PDB entry 6OEA | X-ray diffraction, 2.10 A resolution | chains A and C of the 3 polymer chains in the assembly

[Chain A]
Name: Embryonic stem cell-specific 5-hydroxymethylcytosine-binding protein
Source organism: Homo sapiens
Notes: EC 3.4.-.-; fragment: SRAP domain
Reference sequence: Q96FZ2 (HMCES_HUMAN); numbering as in UniProt (aligned over 2-270)
Chain sequence (276 residues; numbered 2 to 277; the number before each row is that of its first residue):
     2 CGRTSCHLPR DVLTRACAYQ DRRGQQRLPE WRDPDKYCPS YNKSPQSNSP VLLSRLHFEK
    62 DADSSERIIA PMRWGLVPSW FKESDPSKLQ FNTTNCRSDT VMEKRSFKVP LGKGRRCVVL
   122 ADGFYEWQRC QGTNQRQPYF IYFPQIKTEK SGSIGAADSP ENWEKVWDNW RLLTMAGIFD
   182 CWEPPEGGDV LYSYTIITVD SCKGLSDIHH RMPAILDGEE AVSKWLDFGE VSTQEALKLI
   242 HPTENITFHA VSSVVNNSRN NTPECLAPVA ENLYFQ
Not modelled in the structure: 149-159, 271-277
Construct notes: expression tag (271-277)
Reported in the primary citation:
  - mutagenesis - R98A, R212A: decreased binding to ssDNA
  - mutagenesis - R4A, W81E: decreased binding to 3-nt gap DNA
  - catalytic residues: Glu127, His210 (citing earlier work)

[Chain C]
Molecule: 6-nt DNA strand
Sequence (6 nucleotides; numbered 1 to 6; the number before each row is that of its first residue):
     1 GTCTGG

[Chain A / chain C interface]
Pairs across the interface - 7 pairs, chain A then chain C:
  Trp81(A) - DG1(C)  base contact
  Lys83(A) - DG1(C)  base contact
  Arg106(A) - DG1(C)  base contact
  Arg106(A) - DT2(C)  base contact
  Arg106(A) - DC3(C)  base contact
  Arg106(A) - DT4(C)  sugar contact
  Lys109(A) - DC3(C)  salt bridge to the phosphate
Other interface residues (no listed pair), chain A (5 interface residues in all): Val110

[Overview]
Chain A and chain C form an interface of 5 and 4 residues respectively, with 1 salt bridge. The salt-bridged
pair is Lys109(A)-DC3(C). The paper reports catalytic residues Glu127(A) and His210(A); R98A and R212A of
chain A reduce binding to ssDNA; 4 substitutions were tested in all.
Here chain A is Embryonic stem cell-specific 5-hydroxymethylcytosine-binding protein (Homo sapiens) and chain
C is a 6-nt DNA strand. Entry 6OEA (Crystal structure of HMCES SRAP domain in complex with longer 3' overhang
DNA) was determined by X-ray diffraction, deposited together with 6OE7, 6OEB and 5KO9.
